5XWP - chains A and C of the 3 polymer chains in the assembly; structure by X-ray diffraction, 3.09 A resolution.

[Chain A]
Name: Uncharacterized protein
Organism: Leptotrichia buccalis
UniProtKB: C7NBY4 (C7NBY4_LEPBD); residue numbers follow UniProt; this construct covers 1-1159
Chain sequence (1160 residues; each row starts with the number of its first residue; numbering starts at 0):
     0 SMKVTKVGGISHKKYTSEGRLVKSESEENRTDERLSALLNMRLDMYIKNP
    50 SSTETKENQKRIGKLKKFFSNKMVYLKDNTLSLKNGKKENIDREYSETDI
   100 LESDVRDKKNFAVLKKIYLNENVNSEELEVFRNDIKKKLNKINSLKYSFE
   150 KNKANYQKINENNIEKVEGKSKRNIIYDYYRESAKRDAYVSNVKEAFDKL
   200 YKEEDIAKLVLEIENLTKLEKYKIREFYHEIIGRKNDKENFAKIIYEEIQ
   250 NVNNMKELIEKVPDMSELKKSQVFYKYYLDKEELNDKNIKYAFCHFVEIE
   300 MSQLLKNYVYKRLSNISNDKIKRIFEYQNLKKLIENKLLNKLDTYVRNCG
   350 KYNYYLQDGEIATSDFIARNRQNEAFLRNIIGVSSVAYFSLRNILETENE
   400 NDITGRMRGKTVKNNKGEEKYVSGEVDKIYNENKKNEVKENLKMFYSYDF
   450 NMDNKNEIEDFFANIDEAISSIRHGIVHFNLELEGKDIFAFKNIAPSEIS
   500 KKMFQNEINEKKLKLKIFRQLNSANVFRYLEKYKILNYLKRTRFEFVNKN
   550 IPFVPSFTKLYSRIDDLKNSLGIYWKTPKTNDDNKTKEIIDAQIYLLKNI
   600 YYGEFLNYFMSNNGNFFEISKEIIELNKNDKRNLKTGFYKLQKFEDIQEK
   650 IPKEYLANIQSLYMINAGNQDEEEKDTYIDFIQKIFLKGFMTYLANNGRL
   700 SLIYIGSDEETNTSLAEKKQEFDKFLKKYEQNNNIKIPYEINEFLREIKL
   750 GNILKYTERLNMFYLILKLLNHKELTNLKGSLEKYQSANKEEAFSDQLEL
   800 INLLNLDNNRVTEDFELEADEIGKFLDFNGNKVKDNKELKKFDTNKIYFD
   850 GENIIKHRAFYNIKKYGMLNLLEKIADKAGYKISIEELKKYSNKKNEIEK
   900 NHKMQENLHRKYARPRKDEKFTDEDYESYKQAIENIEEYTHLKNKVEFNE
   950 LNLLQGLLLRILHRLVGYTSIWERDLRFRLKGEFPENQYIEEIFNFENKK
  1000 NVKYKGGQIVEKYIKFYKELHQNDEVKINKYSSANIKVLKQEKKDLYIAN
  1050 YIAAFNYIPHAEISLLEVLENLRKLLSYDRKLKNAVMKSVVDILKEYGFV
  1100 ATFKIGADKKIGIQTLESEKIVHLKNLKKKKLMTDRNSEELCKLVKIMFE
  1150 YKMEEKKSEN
Not modelled in the structure: 98-102, 312-315, 630-642, 668-674, 1154-1159
Modified / non-standard residues: Mse-1, Mse-40, Mse-44, Mse-72, Mse-254, Mse-264, Mse-300, Mse-406, Mse-443, Mse-451, Mse-502, Mse-609, Mse-663, Mse-690, Mse-761, Mse-867, Mse-903, Mse-1086, Mse-1132, Mse-1147, Mse-1152 (selenomethionine; parent Met)
Sequence notes: expression tag (0); engineered mutation Ala-1048 (Arg in C7NBY4), Ala-1053 (His in C7NBY4)

[Chain C]
Molecule: 59-nt RNA strand
Sequence (59 nucleotides; numbered 0 to 58; the number before each row is that of its first residue; numbering starts at 0):
     0 GGACCACCCCAAAAAUGAAGGGGACUAAAACACAAAUCUAUCUGAAUAAA
    50 CUCUUCUUC
Not modelled in the structure: 0

[How chain A and chain C interact]
Residue-residue contacts (188):
  Ser-0(A) with G20(C), phosphate contact
  Mse-1(A) with G20(C), hydrogen bond to the phosphate
  Lys-2(A) with G21(C), salt bridge to the phosphate; A31(C), base contact
  Val-3(A) with G20(C), phosphate contact; G21(C), hydrogen bond to the phosphate
  Thr-4(A) with G21(C), hydrogen bond to the phosphate; G22(C), hydrogen bond to the phosphate
  Lys-5(A) with A23(C), salt bridge to the phosphate; A31(C), salt bridge to the phosphate
  Ser-10(A) with G22(C), hydrogen bond to the phosphate; A23(C), phosphate contact
  His-11(A) with G21(C), phosphate contact; G22(C), hydrogen bond to the phosphate; C24(C), hydrogen bond to the base
  Lys-12(A) with C24(C), base contact
  Lys-13(A) with C24(C), base contact
  Asn-139(A) with A14(C), base contact
  Lys-140(A) with G19(C), phosphate contact; G20(C), salt bridge to the phosphate
  Ser-143(A) with A10(C), hydrogen bond to the sugar; A14(C), base contact
  Leu-144(A) with G20(C), sugar contact
  Tyr-146(A) with A10(C), phosphate contact; A11(C), phosphate contact
  Ser-147(A) with C9(C), hydrogen bond to the sugar; A10(C), sugar contact; G19(C), base contact
  Phe-148(A) with G20(C), sugar contact; G21(C), sugar contact
  Lys-150(A) with C9(C), sugar contact; A10(C), phosphate contact
  Asn-151(A) with C8(C), hydrogen bond to the sugar; C9(C), sugar contact
  Ser-170(A) with C9(C), phosphate contact
  Arg-172(A) with C9(C), salt bridge to the phosphate
  Tyr-176(A) with C8(C), hydrogen bond to the phosphate
  Arg-224(A) with A18(C), hydrogen bond to the base
  His-228(A) with A18(C), salt bridge to the phosphate
  Arg-233(A) with A11(C), hydrogen bond to the base; U15(C), sugar contact; G16(C), hydrogen bond to the phosphate; A18(C), salt bridge to the phosphate
  Asp-236(A) with U15(C), base contact
  Lys-237(A) with A13(C), salt bridge to the phosphate; U15(C), base contact
  Ala-241(A) with U15(C), base contact
  Tyr-245(A) with A12(C), stacking on the base
  Gln-271(A) with A11(C), base contact
  Tyr-274(A) with A10(C), hydrogen bond to the phosphate
  Lys-275(A) with A11(C), salt bridge to the phosphate; A12(C), salt bridge to the phosphate
  Tyr-276(A) with A12(C), hydrogen bond to the phosphate
  His-294(A) with A11(C), base contact; A17(C), base contact
  Glu-297(A) with A11(C), hydrogen bond to the base; A17(C), sugar contact
  Ile-298(A) with A10(C), base contact; A17(C), base contact
  Ser-301(A) with A17(C), hydrogen bond to the sugar
  Gln-302(A) with C8(C), base contact; G19(C), base contact
  Lys-305(A) with G19(C), hydrogen bond to the base; G20(C), hydrogen bond to the base
  Tyr-307(A) with A5(C), hydrogen bond to the phosphate
  Tyr-309(A) with A18(C), sugar contact
  Lys-310(A) with G19(C), salt bridge to the phosphate
  Arg-311(A) with A5(C), salt bridge to the phosphate
  Lys-319(A) with A2(C), phosphate contact; C4(C), sugar contact
  Arg-322(A) with G1(C), sugar contact; A2(C), salt bridge to the phosphate
  Lys-336(A) with C6(C), salt bridge to the phosphate; C7(C), phosphate contact
  Asn-339(A) with C6(C), hydrogen bond to the phosphate; C7(C), hydrogen bond to the phosphate
  Lys-340(A) with C7(C), phosphate contact; C8(C), salt bridge to the phosphate
  Tyr-351(A) with U25(C), phosphate contact
  Ser-363(A) with C24(C), hydrogen bond to the base
  Ile-366(A) with C24(C), phosphate contact; U25(C), phosphate contact
  Ala-367(A) with A23(C), hydrogen bond to the sugar; C24(C), sugar contact
  Arg-370(A) with C24(C), phosphate contact; U25(C), hydrogen bond to the sugar; A26(C), sugar contact; A27(C), salt bridge to the phosphate; A29(C), sugar contact
  Gln-371(A) with A23(C), hydrogen bond to the sugar; A29(C), sugar contact
  Ala-374(A) with A28(C), hydrogen bond to the sugar; A29(C), sugar contact
  Phe-375(A) with A29(C), base contact
  Arg-377(A) with A28(C), base contact
  Asn-378(A) with A28(C), sugar contact; A29(C), hydrogen bond to the phosphate
  Ile-380(A) with A28(C), base contact
  Gly-381(A) with A28(C), base contact
  Val-546(A) with U40(C), sugar contact
  Asn-547(A) with A39(C), hydrogen bond to the sugar; U40(C), hydrogen bond to the phosphate
  Lys-548(A) with A39(C), sugar contact
  Asn-549(A) with U38(C), hydrogen bond to the base; A39(C), hydrogen bond to the sugar
  Val-553(A) with U38(C), sugar contact
  Pro-554(A) with U38(C), phosphate contact
  Ser-555(A) with U38(C), hydrogen bond to the phosphate; A39(C), phosphate contact
  Lys-558(A) with U38(C), salt bridge to the phosphate
  Glu-587(A) with A48(C), sugar contact
  Tyr-601(A) with A39(C), hydrogen bond to the phosphate
  Ile-678(A) with U36(C), phosphate contact
  Lys-718(A) with A48(C), hydrogen bond to the sugar; A49(C), hydrogen bond to the sugar
  Gln-719(A) with A49(C), phosphate contact; C50(C), phosphate contact
  Asp-722(A) with A49(C), hydrogen bond to the sugar; C50(C), hydrogen bond to the sugar
  Lys-723(A) with C50(C), phosphate contact; U51(C), phosphate contact
  Lys-726(A) with U51(C), sugar contact
  His-771(A) with C41(C), sugar contact; U42(C), hydrogen bond to the sugar
  Thr-775(A) with C41(C), sugar contact
  Lys-778(A) with U40(C), sugar contact
  Ser-780(A) with A29(C), hydrogen bond to the base
  Lys-783(A) with A29(C), base contact; C30(C), salt bridge to the phosphate
  Tyr-784(A) with A29(C), base contact
  Ser-786(A) with C30(C), hydrogen bond to the base
  Ala-787(A) with A23(C), hydrogen bond to the base; C30(C), base contact
  Asn-804(A) with U40(C), hydrogen bond to the sugar; C41(C), hydrogen bond to the sugar
  Leu-805(A) with C41(C), phosphate contact
  Asn-808(A) with U42(C), phosphate contact; G43(C), phosphate contact
  Arg-809(A) with U42(C), salt bridge to the phosphate
  Lys-845(A) with U54(C), hydrogen bond to the sugar; C55(C), sugar contact
  Asp-849(A) with U53(C), hydrogen bond to the sugar; U54(C), hydrogen bond to the sugar
  Glu-851(A) with U54(C), sugar contact
  Asn-852(A) with U53(C), hydrogen bond to the sugar
  Arg-857(A) with G43(C), salt bridge to the phosphate
  Ile-897(A) with A45(C), sugar contact
  Glu-898(A) with U46(C), sugar contact
  His-901(A) with A44(C), hydrogen bond to the sugar; A45(C), hydrogen bond to the sugar
  Tyr-938(A) with A44(C), phosphate contact; A45(C), hydrogen bond to the phosphate
  Thr-939(A) with G43(C), sugar contact; A44(C), sugar contact
  Lys-942(A) with A44(C), salt bridge to the phosphate
  Asn-943(A) with G43(C), phosphate contact; A44(C), phosphate contact
  Asn-948(A) with A44(C), phosphate contact
  His-962(A) with A28(C), hydrogen bond to the base
  Arg-963(A) with A27(C), salt bridge to the phosphate; A28(C), salt bridge to the phosphate
  Gly-966(A) with A28(C), base contact
  Tyr-967(A) with A27(C), phosphate contact
  Arg-973(A) with A26(C), salt bridge to the phosphate
  Arg-1072(A) with G1(C), salt bridge to the phosphate
  Arg-1079(A) with G1(C), salt bridge to the phosphate; C6(C), sugar contact
  Lys-1080(A) with C6(C), sugar contact; U25(C), base contact; A26(C), sugar contact
  Leu-1081(A) with A26(C), sugar contact
  Lys-1082(A) with G1(C), salt bridge to the phosphate
  Asn-1083(A) with A2(C), hydrogen bond to the sugar; C3(C), phosphate contact; A5(C), hydrogen bond to the sugar
  Ala-1084(A) with A26(C), sugar contact
  Mse-1086(A) with A2(C), base contact
  Lys-1087(A) with C3(C), phosphate contact; C4(C), salt bridge to the phosphate; A27(C), sugar contact
  Ser-1088(A) with A27(C), phosphate contact; A28(C), hydrogen bond to the phosphate
  Phe-1102(A) with A2(C), hydrogen bond to the base
  Lys-1103(A) with A2(C), base contact
  Ile-1104(A) with G1(C), hydrogen bond to the base; A2(C), base contact
  Gly-1105(A) with G1(C), base contact
  Ala-1106(A) with G1(C), base contact
Other interface residues (no listed pair), chain A (143 interface residues in all): Ile-9, Lys-136, Asn-142, Lys-171, Lys-242, Ser-316, Asn-347, Lys-350, Glu-373, Asn-524, Arg-527, Ile-550, Pro-551, Phe-552, Asn-583, Gln-659, Gln-730, Glu-905, Ile-935, Glu-946, Ile-970, Val-1090
Other interface residues (no listed pair), chain C (49 interface residues in all): C37

[Overview]
143 residues of chain A and 49 residues of chain C are in contact; the contacts include 58 hydrogen bonds, 28
salt bridges and 1 aromatic stacking contact. Polar pairs include His-11(A)/C24(C), Arg-224(A)/A18(C) and
Arg-233(A)/A11(C).
Here chain A is Uncharacterized protein (Leptotrichia buccalis) and chain C is a 59-nt RNA strand. Entry 5XWP
(Crystal structure of LbuCas13a-crRNA-target RNA ternary complex) was determined by X-ray diffraction (same
publication as 5XWY).
